7TJH - chains B and G of the 9 polymer chains in the assembly; structure by electron microscopy, 2.50 A resolution.

# Chain B
Name: Origin recognition complex subunit 2
Source organism: Saccharomyces cerevisiae
Reference sequence: P32833 (ORC2_YEAST); residue numbers follow UniProt; this construct covers 1-620
Amino-acid sequence (620 residues; numbered 1 to 620; the number before each row is that of its first residue):
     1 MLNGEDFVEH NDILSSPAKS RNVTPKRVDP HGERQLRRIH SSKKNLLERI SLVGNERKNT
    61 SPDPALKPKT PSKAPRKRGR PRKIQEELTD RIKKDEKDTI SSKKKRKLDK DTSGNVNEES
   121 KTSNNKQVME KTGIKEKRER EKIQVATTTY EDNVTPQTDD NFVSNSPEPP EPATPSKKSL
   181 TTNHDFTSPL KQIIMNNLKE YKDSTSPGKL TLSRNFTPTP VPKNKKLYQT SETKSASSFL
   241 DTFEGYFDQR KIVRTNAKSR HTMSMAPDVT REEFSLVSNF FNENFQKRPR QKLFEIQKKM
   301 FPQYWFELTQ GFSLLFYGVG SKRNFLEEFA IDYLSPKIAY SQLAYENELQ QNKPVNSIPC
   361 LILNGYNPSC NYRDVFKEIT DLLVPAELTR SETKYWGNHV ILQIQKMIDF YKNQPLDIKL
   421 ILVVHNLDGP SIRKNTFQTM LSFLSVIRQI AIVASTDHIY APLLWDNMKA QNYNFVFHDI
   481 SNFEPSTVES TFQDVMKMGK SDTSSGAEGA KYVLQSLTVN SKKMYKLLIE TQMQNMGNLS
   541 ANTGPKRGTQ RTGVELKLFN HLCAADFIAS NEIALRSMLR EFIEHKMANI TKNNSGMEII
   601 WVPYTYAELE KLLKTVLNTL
Unresolved in the structure: 1-234, 344-355, 498-620

# Chain G
Molecule: DNA, 84 bp ARS1
Sequence (84 nucleotides; numbered 1 to 84; the number before each row is that of its first residue):
     1 ATCTTTACAT CTTGTTATTT TACAGATTTT ATGTTTAGAT CTTTTATGCT TGCTTTTCAA
    61 AAGGCCTGCA GGCAAGTGCA CAAA
Unresolved in the structure: 1-20, 62-84

# How chain B and chain G interact
Residue-residue contacts (11; chain B residue first):
  Arg254(B) with DG52(G), hydrogen bond to the base; DC53(G), base contact
  Thr255(B) with DT50(G), hydrogen bond to the phosphate; DT51(G), base contact
  Lys258(B) with DC49(G), sugar contact; DT50(G), salt bridge to the phosphate
  Arg260(B) with DT50(G), salt bridge to the phosphate
  Tyr395(B) with DT35(G), hydrogen bond to the phosphate
  Trp396(B) with DG33(G), base contact; DT34(G), hydrogen bond to the base; DT35(G), hydrogen bond to the sugar

# Overview
6 residues of chain B and 8 residues of chain G are in contact; the contacts include 5 hydrogen bonds and 2
salt bridges. Among the polar pairs are Arg254(B)-DG52(G), Trp396(B)-DT34(G) and Trp396(B)-DT35(G).
Chain B is Origin recognition complex subunit 2 (Saccharomyces cerevisiae) and chain G is DNA, 84 bp ARS1; the
structure, S. cerevisiae ORC bound to 84 bp ARS1 DNA and Cdc6 (state 1) with flexible Orc6 ..., was determined
by electron microscopy, deposited together with 7TJF, 7TJI, 7TJJ and 7TJK.
